PDB entry 5SB5 | X-ray diffraction, 2.31 A resolution | chains A and B of the 6 polymer chains in the assembly

Chain A:
Molecule: Tubulin alpha-1B chain
Source organism: Bos taurus
UniProt: P81947 (TBA1B_BOVIN); residues 1-451 here = UniProt positions 1-451
Amino-acid sequence (451 residues; each row starts with the number of its first residue):
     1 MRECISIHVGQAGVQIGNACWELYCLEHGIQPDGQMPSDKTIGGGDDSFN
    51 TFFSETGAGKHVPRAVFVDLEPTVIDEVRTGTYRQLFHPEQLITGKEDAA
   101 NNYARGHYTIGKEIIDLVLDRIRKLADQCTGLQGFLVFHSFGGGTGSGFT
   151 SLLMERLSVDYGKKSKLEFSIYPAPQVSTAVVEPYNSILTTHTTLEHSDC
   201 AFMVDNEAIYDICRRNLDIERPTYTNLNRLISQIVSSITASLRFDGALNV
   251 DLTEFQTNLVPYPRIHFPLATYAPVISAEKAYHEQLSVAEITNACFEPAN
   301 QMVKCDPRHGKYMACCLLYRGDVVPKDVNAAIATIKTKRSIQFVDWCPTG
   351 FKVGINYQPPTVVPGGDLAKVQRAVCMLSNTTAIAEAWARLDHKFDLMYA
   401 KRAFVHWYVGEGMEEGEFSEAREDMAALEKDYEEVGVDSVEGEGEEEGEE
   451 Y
Unresolved in the structure: 439-451
Bound ions: Ca2+: D39, T41, G44, E55
Residues lining bound ligands: GTP (guanosine-5'-triphosphate): G10, Q11, A12, Q15, I16, D69, D98, A99, A100, N101, S140, G142, G143, G144, T145, G146, I171, P173, V177, S178, T179, E183, N206, Y224, L227, N228, I231
What the authors report for this chain:
  - binding site for the ligand 4CJ: C4, Q133, F135

Chain B:
Molecule: Tubulin beta-2B chain
Source organism: Bos taurus
UniProt: Q6B856 (TBB2B_BOVIN); the author numbering skips numbers that UniProt does not, so the offset changes along the chain: 1-42 = UniProt 1-42; 45-360 = UniProt 43-358; 369-455 = UniProt 359-445
Amino-acid sequence (445 residues; each row starts with the number of its first residue; note: 10 numbers in that range are skipped by the numbering (no residue carries them; nothing is unmodelled there)):
     1 MREIVHIQAGQCGNQIGAKFWEVISDEHGIDPTGSYHGDSDL
    45 QLERINVYYNEATGNKYVPRAILVDLEPGTMDSVRSGPFGQIFRPDNFVF
    95 GQSGAGNNWAKGHYTEGAELVDSVLDVVRKESESCDCLQGFQLTHSLGGG
   145 TGSGMGTLLISKIREEYPDRIMNTFSVMPSPKVSDTVVEPYNATLSVHQL
   195 VENTDETYCIDNEALYDICFRTLKLTTPTYGDLNHLVSATMSGVTTCLRF
   245 PGQLNADLRKLAVNMVPFPRLHFFMPGFAPLTSRGSQQYRALTVPELTQQ
   295 MFDSKNMMAACDPRHGRYLTVAAIFRGRMSMKEVDEQMLNVQNKNSSYFV
   345 EWIPNNVKTAVCDIPP
   369 RGLKMSATFIGNSTAIQELFKRISEQFTAMFRRKAFLHWYTGEGMDEMEF
   419 TEAESNMNDLVSEYQQYQDATADEQGEFEEEEGEDEA
Unresolved in the structure: 278-281, 438-455
Bound ions: Mg2+: Q11 (together with GDP); Ca2+: E113 (shared with 1 residue of chain C)
Residues lining bound ligands:
  - 4CJ (N-{4-[2-(3-fluoroanilino)-1,3-thiazol-4-yl]phenyl}acetamide): G100, N101, N102, K105, V182, W407
  - GDP (guanosine-5'-diphosphate): G10, Q11, C12, Q15, I16, D69, N101, S140, G142, G143, G144, T145, G146, S147, V171, P173, V177, D179, E183, N206, L209, Y224, L227, N228
Swiss-Prot annotation at these positions:
  - motif: M1 to I4 (MREI motif)
  - binding site (GTP): Q11, E71, S140, G144, T145, G146, N206, N228
  - binding site (Mg(2+)): E71
  - modified residue: S40 (Phosphoserine), T57 (Phosphothreonine), K60 (N6-acetyllysine), S174 (Phosphoserine), T287 (Phosphothreonine), T292 (Phosphothreonine), R320 (Omega-N-methylarginine), E448 (5-glutamyl polyglutamate)
  - cross-link (Glycyl lysine isopeptide (Lys-Gly)): K60 (interchain with G-Cter in ubiquitin), K326 (interchain with G-Cter in ubiquitin)

Interface between chain A and chain B:
Pairs across the interface (54; chain A residue first):
  Q11(A) with Q247(B), hydrogen bond
  E71(A) with R2(B), salt bridge
  K96(A) with D130(B), salt bridge; C131(B)
  E97(A) with C131(B); R164(B), salt bridge; R253(B), salt bridge
  D98(A) with D251(B); K254(B), salt bridge
  A100(A) with R253(B); K254(B); V257(B)
  N101(A) with K254(B)
  R105(A) with R253(B)
  P175(A) with N349(B)
  S178(A) with K352(B), hydrogen bond
  T179(A) with Q247(B); L248(B); N258(B), hydrogen bond (backbone-side chain)
  A180(A) with N258(B)
  V181(A) with N258(B), hydrogen bond (backbone-side chain); I347(B), hydrophobic; P348(B); N349(B)
  E220(A) with K326(B)
  R221(A) with M325(B); D329(B), salt bridge
  Y224(A) with Q247(B)
  K394(A) with P348(B); N349(B), hydrogen bond
  L397(A) with E345(B); W346(B); P348(B), hydrophobic
  M398(A) with W346(B), hydrogen bond (backbone-backbone); I347(B), hydrophobic; P348(B)
  K401(A) with F262(B); W346(B)
  R402(A) with F262(B)
  A403(A) with P261(B); F262(B), hydrophobic
  F404(A) with V257(B); N258(B); V260(B); P261(B), hydrogen bond (backbone-backbone); T314(B); I347(B), hydrophobic
  H406(A) with V260(B); P261(B), hydrogen bond (side chain-backbone); F262(B); P263(B)
  W407(A) with A256(B); V257(B); V260(B), hydrogen bond (side chain-backbone)
Interface residues without a listed pair, chain A (27 interface residues in all): V182, Y210
Interface residues without a listed pair, chain B (27 interface residues in all): N350

In short:
Chain A and chain B each contribute 27 residues to their interface; the contacts include 9 hydrogen bonds and
6 salt bridges. Among the polar pairs are E71(A)-R2(B), K96(A)-D130(B) and E97(A)-R164(B). Bound to chain A:
GTP. The paper reports a binding site for the ligand 4CJ at C4(A), Q133(A) and F135(A).
Here chain A is Tubulin alpha-1B chain and chain B is Tubulin beta-2B chain, both from Bos taurus. Entry 5SB5
(Tubulin-todalam-9-complex) was determined by X-ray diffraction (same publication as 5SB3, 5SB4, 5SB6, 5SB7
and 7Z7D).
